PDB entry 6Z5L | electron microscopy, 3.80 A resolution | chain A

== Chain A ==
Name: Matrix protein 1
Organism: Influenza A virus (strain A/Puerto Rico/8/1934 H1N1)
Reference sequence: P03485 (M1_I34A1); residue numbers follow UniProt; this construct covers 1-252
Chain sequence (260 residues; row label = number of the first residue in the row):
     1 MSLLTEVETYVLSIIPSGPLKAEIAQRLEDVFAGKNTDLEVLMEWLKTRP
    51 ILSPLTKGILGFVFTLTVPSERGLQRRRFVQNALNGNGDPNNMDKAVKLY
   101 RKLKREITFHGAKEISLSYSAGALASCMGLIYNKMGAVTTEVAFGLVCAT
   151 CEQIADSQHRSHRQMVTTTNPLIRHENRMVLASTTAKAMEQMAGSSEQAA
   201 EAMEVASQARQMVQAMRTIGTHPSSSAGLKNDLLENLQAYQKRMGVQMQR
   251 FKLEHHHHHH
Unresolved in the structure: 1, 253-260
Sequence notes: engineered mutation Lys-134 (Arg in P03485); expression tag (253-260)
Reported in the primary citation:
  - contacts within the chain: Met-189/Met-192 (hydrophobic contact), Met-212/Met-216 (hydrophobic contact), Met-179/Met-216 (hydrophobic contact), Met-189/Met-244 (hydrophobic contact), Met-244/Met-248 (hydrophobic contact)

== Overview ==
From the paper: contacts within the chain involving Met-189, Met-192 and Met-212 among others.
Chain A is Matrix protein 1 (Influenza A virus (strain A/Puerto Rico/8/1934 H1N1)); the structure, Helical
reconstruction of influenza A virus M1 in complex with nucleic acid, was determined by electron microscopy
together with 6Z5J from the same study.
